PDB entry 6HW0 | X-ray diffraction, 2.80 A resolution | chains M and b of the 28 polymer chains in the assembly

# Chain M
Protein: Proteasome subunit beta type-7
From: Saccharomyces cerevisiae (strain ATCC 204508 / S288c)
Notes: EC 3.4.25.1
UniProtKB: P30657 (PSB7_YEAST); residues -12 to 233 here correspond to UniProt positions 21-266 (UniProt number = residue number + 33)
Amino-acid sequence (246 residues; numbered -12 to 233; the number before each row is that of its first residue; numbers below 1 keep their minus sign (Thr-12 is residue -12)):
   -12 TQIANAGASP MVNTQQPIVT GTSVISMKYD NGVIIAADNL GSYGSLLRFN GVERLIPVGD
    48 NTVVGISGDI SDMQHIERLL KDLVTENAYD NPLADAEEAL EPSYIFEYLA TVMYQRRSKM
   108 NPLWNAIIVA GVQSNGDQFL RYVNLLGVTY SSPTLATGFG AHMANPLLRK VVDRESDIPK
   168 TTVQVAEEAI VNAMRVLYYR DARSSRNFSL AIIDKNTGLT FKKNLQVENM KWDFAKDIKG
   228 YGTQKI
Unresolved in the structure: -12 to 0

# Chain b
Protein: Proteasome subunit beta type-1
From: Saccharomyces cerevisiae (strain ATCC 204508 / S288c)
Notes: EC 3.4.25.1
UniProtKB: P38624 (PSB1_YEAST); residues 1-196 here correspond to UniProt positions 20-215 (UniProt number = residue number + 19)
Amino-acid sequence (196 residues; numbered 1 to 196; the number before each row is that of its first residue):
     1 TSIMAVTFKD GVILGADSRT TTGAYIANRV TDKLTRVHDK IWCCRSGSAA DTQAIADIVQ
    61 YHLELYTSQY GTPSTETAAS VFKELCYENK DNLTAGIIVA GYDDKNKGEV YTIPLGGSVH
   121 KLPYAIAGSG STFIYGYCDK NFRENMSKEE TVDFIKHSLS QAIKWDGSSG GVIRMVVLTA
   181 AGVERLIFYP DEYEQL
Swiss-Prot annotation at these positions:
  - active site: Thr1 (Nucleophile)

# Chain M / chain b interface
Pairs across the interface - 62 pairs, chain M then chain b:
  Ser32(M) with Trp165(b); Asp166(b); Gly167(b), hydrogen bond (backbone-backbone)
  Leu33(M) with Phe133(b), hydrophobic; Trp165(b)
  Leu34(M) with Lys164(b); Trp165(b), hydrogen bond (backbone-backbone); Gly167(b)
  Arg35(M) with Trp165(b)
  Phe146(M) with Ala24(b); Tyr25(b)
  Tyr185(M) with Glu194(b), hydrogen bond
  Tyr186(M) with Ile26(b); Arg29(b)
  Arg187(M) with Ala24(b); Tyr25(b); Ile26(b), hydrogen bond (backbone-backbone); Ala27(b), hydrogen bond (side chain-backbone); Arg29(b)
  Asp188(M) with Ala24(b); Ile26(b)
  Ala189(M) with Arg19(b); Ala24(b), hydrogen bond (backbone-backbone); Ile26(b); Gly167(b)
  Arg190(M) with Ala24(b); Gly167(b)
  Arg193(M) with Asp191(b), salt bridge; Glu194(b), salt bridge
  Lys218(M) with Arg29(b), hydrogen bond (backbone-side chain)
  Trp219(M) with Arg29(b); Gly171(b); Val172(b), hydrophobic; Tyr189(b); Pro190(b)
  Asp220(M) with Tyr189(b)
  Phe221(M) with Arg29(b); Val30(b), hydrophobic
  Ala222(M) with Val30(b), hydrophobic; Val172(b), hydrophobic; Arg174(b), hydrogen bond (backbone-side chain); Ile187(b)
  Lys223(M) with Ile187(b); Tyr189(b)
  Ile225(M) with Val30(b), hydrophobic; Arg174(b)
  Lys226(M) with Asp32(b); Arg185(b)
  Gly227(M) with Asp32(b), hydrogen bond (backbone-side chain)
  Tyr228(M) with Thr35(b); Arg45(b); Gln53(b), hydrogen bond (side chain-backbone); Ala56(b); Asp57(b), hydrogen bond
  Gln231(M) with Asp32(b); Leu34(b); Thr35(b); Arg36(b), hydrogen bond (side chain-backbone); Trp42(b); Arg185(b)
  Ile233(M) with Arg36(b); Arg185(b), hydrogen bond (backbone-side chain)
Interface residues without a listed pair, chain M (27 interface residues in all): Asn37, Met150, Met217
Interface residues without a listed pair, chain b (34 interface residues in all): Thr21, Asn28, Ile163, Ser168

# Overview
27 residues of chain M and 34 residues of chain b are in contact; the contacts include 13 hydrogen bonds and 2
salt bridges. Among the polar pairs are Arg193(M)-Asp191(b), Arg193(M)-Glu194(b) and Tyr185(M)-Glu194(b).
Curated annotation (UniProt) lists active-site residue Thr1(b) on chain b.
Chain M is Proteasome subunit beta type-7 and chain b is Proteasome subunit beta type-1, both from
Saccharomyces cerevisiae (strain ATCC 204508 / S288c); the structure, Yeast 20S proteasome in complex with 7,
was determined by X-ray diffraction (same publication as 6HTB, 6HTC, 6HTD, 6HTP, 6HTR, 6HUB and 30 further
entries).
